PDB entry 6GX4 | X-ray diffraction, 1.90 A resolution | chains B and A

[Chain B]
Molecule: Molybdenum storage protein subunit beta
Source organism: Azotobacter vinelandii (strain DJ / ATCC BAA-1303)
UniProtKB: P84253 (MOSB_AZOVD); residues 2-270 here = UniProt positions 2-270
Chain sequence (269 residues; numbered 2 to 270; the number before each row is that of its first residue):
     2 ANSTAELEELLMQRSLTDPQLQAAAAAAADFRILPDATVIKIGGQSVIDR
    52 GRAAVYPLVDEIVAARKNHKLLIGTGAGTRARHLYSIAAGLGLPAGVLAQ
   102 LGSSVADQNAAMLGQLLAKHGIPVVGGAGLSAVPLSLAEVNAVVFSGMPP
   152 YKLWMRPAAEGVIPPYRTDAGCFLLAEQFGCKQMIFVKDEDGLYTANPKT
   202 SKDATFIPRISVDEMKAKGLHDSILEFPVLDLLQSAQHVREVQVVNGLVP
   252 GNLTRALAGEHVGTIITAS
Not modelled in the structure: 2
Small-molecule neighbours:
  - ATP (adenosine-5'-triphosphate): Lys42, Gly44, Gly45, Gln46, Ser47, Gly77, Ala78, Gly79, Thr169, Asp170, Lys189, Asp190, Glu191, Gly193, Leu194, Tyr195, Ala197, Asn198, Pro199, Lys200, Leu221, Ser224, Ile225
  - Mo5 Cluster (FUQ), molecule 1: Asp108, Ala112, Gln116, Val125, Ala129, Gly130, Leu131, Ser132
  - Mo5 Cluster (FUQ), molecule 2: Asp108, Gly127, Gly128, Ala129, Pro151, Lys153

[Chain A]
Molecule: Molybdenum storage protein subunit alpha
Source organism: Azotobacter vinelandii (strain DJ / ATCC BAA-1303)
UniProtKB: P84308 (MOSA_AZOVD); numbering as in UniProt (aligned over 2-276)
Chain sequence (275 residues; row label = number of the first residue in the row):
     2 TDTTNSIKHVISPLARQTLQDRDLTRPVAGKRPIRLLPWLQVVKIGGRVM
    52 DRGADAILPLVEELRKLLPEHRLLILTGAGVRARHVFSVGLDLGLPVGSL
   102 APLAASEAGQNGHILAAMLASEGVSYVEHPTVADQLAIHLSATRAVVGSA
   152 FPPYHHHEFPGSRIPPHRADTGAFLLADAFGAAGLTIVENVDGIYTADPN
   202 GPDRGQARFLPETSATDLAKSEGPLPVDRALLDVMATARHIERVQVVNGL
   252 VPGRLTAALRGEHVGTLIRTGVRPA
Not modelled in the structure: 2-31
Metal / ion sites: Mn2+: Glu190, Pro227 (together with ATP)
Small-molecule neighbours:
  - ATP (adenosine-5'-triphosphate): Lys45, Ile46, Gly47, Gly48, Arg49, Val50, Gly79, Ala80, Gly81, Arg85, Ala170, Glu190, Asn191, Val192, Gly194, Ile195, Tyr196, Ala198, Asp199, Pro200, Asn201, Pro225, Leu226, Pro227
  - Mo5 Cluster (FUQ): Ser100, Pro103, Leu104, His156, His157
  - Mo8 cluster (FV2): Pro103, Ala106, Ser107, Gly110, Gln111, His114, Tyr127, Val128, Glu129, His130, Pro131, Ser150, Pro154, His156
  - molybdate ion (MOO): Val128, Thr132, Gln136, Ile139, His140

[How chain B and chain A interact]
Contacting residue pairs - 97 pairs, chain B then chain A:
  Thr5(B) with Asp93(A), hydrogen bond
  Glu9(B) with Ser89(A)
  Leu12(B) with Arg85(A), hydrogen bond (backbone-side chain); Ser89(A)
  Met13(B) with Arg49(A), hydrogen bond (backbone-side chain); Val82(A), hydrophobic; Arg85(A); His86(A)
  Arg15(B) with Arg49(A); Arg85(A), hydrogen bond (backbone-side chain); Pro203(A)
  Ser16(B) with Arg85(A); Leu226(A), hydrogen bond (side chain-backbone)
  Leu17(B) with Arg85(A); Phe88(A), hydrophobic; Ile165(A), hydrophobic; Arg169(A)
  Thr18(B) with Arg169(A); Pro225(A); Leu226(A), hydrogen bond (side chain-backbone); Val228(A); Arg230(A)
  Asp19(B) with Pro225(A)
  Leu22(B) with Ile165(A), hydrophobic
  Gln23(B) with Ser163(A), hydrogen bond; Ile165(A)
  Ala26(B) with Leu92(A), hydrophobic; Arg164(A); Ile165(A), hydrophobic
  Ala27(B) with Arg164(A)
  Ala29(B) with Leu92(A); Arg164(A), hydrogen bond (backbone-side chain)
  Ala30(B) with Gly95(A); Arg164(A), hydrogen bond (backbone-side chain)
  Asp31(B) with Gly95(A)
  Phe32(B) with Leu94(A); Gly95(A), hydrogen bond (backbone-backbone)
  Ile34(B) with Ser100(A)
  Leu92(B) with Ile35(A)
  Gly93(B) with Pro34(A); Ile35(A), hydrogen bond (backbone-backbone)
  Leu94(B) with Pro34(A); Leu37(A), hydrophobic
  Pro95(B) with Pro34(A), hydrophobic; Ala180(A)
  Val98(B) with Leu37(A), hydrophobic
  Gln101(B) with Asp135(A), hydrogen bond
  Gly128(B) with His158(A), hydrogen bond (backbone-side chain)
  Ala129(B) with His156(A); His157(A); His158(A)
  Gly130(B) with His157(A)
  Pro151(B) with Pro154(A); Tyr155(A); His158(A)
  Tyr152(B) with Tyr155(A), hydrophobic; His158(A), hydrogen bond (side chain-backbone); Phe160(A)
  Leu154(B) with Ala134(A); Leu177(A), hydrophobic; Ala180(A); Phe181(A), hydrophobic
  Trp155(B) with His130(A); Ala134(A), hydrophobic; Pro153(A); Pro154(A); Tyr155(A), hydrogen bond (backbone-side chain); Gly173(A); Leu176(A); Leu177(A)
  Met156(B) with Leu176(A)
  Arg157(B) with Tyr155(A); His168(A), hydrogen bond; Asp234(A); Val235(A)
  Pro158(B) with Thr238(A)
  Ala160(B) with Thr238(A)
  Tyr167(B) with Phe160(A)
  Gly172(B) with His158(A), hydrogen bond (backbone-side chain)
  Leu175(B) with His158(A); Glu159(A); Pro161(A)
  Leu176(B) with His158(A)
  Glu178(B) with Pro161(A)
  Gln179(B) with Pro97(A); Val98(A); Gly99(A), hydrogen bond (side chain-backbone); His157(A); Glu159(A), hydrogen bond (side chain-backbone); Phe160(A); Pro161(A)
  Leu233(B) with Phe160(A), hydrophobic; Pro161(A)
  Ser236(B) with Pro161(A); Gly162(A), hydrogen bond (backbone-backbone)
  Ala237(B) with Pro161(A), hydrophobic
  Gln238(B) with Gly162(A)
Interface residues without a listed pair, chain B (55 interface residues in all): Leu8, Leu11, Pro20, Pro150, Lys153, Ala159, Gly162, Val163, Phe180, His239
Interface residues without a listed pair, chain A (56 interface residues in all): Leu96, Pro131, Val133, Phe152, Gly224, Asp229, Ala231, Arg240

[In short]
The interface between chain B and chain A involves 55 residues on one side and 56 on the other, with 20
hydrogen bonds. Polar pairs include Thr5(B)-Asp93(A), Leu12(B)-Arg85(A) and Met13(B)-Arg49(A).
Chain B is Molybdenum storage protein subunit beta and chain A is Molybdenum storage protein subunit alpha,
both from Azotobacter vinelandii (strain DJ / ATCC BAA-1303); the structure, The molybdenum storage protein:
with ATP/Mn2+ and with POM clusters formed under in vitro conditions, was determined by X-ray diffraction,
deposited together with 6GU5 and 6GUJ.
